PDB entry 8T03 | electron microscopy, 2.72 A resolution | chains A and C of the 6 polymer chains in the assembly

[Chain A]
Protein: Protein myomaker
Source organism: Mus musculus
Reference sequence: Q9D1N4 (MYMK_MOUSE); residues 1-221 here = UniProt positions 1-221
Amino-acid sequence (221 residues; row label = number of the first residue in the row):
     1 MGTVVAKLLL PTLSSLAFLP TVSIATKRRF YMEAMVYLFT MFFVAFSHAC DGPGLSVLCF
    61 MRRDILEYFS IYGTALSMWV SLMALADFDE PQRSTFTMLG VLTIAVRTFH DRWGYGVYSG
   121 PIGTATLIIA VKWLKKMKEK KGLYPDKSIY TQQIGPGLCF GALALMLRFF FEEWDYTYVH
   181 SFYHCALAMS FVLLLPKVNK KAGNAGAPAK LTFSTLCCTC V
Unresolved in the structure: 1-4, 204-221
Cystine bridges: Cys-50/Cys-59
Metal / ion sites: Zn2+: His-48, His-180, His-184
Residues lining bound ligands: Fab18G7 (LBN; 1-palmitoyl-2-oleoyl-sn-glycero-3-phosphocholine): Met-78, Ser-81, Leu-82, Trp-113, Gly-114, Tyr-115, Gly-116, Val-117, Tyr-118, Ser-119, Ile-122, Gly-123, Thr-126, Leu-158, Gly-161, Ala-162, Leu-165, Met-166, Phe-169, Ser-190, Phe-191, Leu-194
Curated features (UniProtKB/Swiss-Prot):
  - lipidation (S-palmitoyl cysteine): Cys-217, Cys-218

[Chain C]
Protein: 18G7 Fab heavy chain
Source organism: Mus musculus
Notes: antibody fragment or engineered binder
Amino-acid sequence (120 residues; numbered 1 to 120; the number before each row is that of its first residue):
     1 QVTLKESGPG ILQPSQTLSL TCSFSGFSLS TSGMGVSWIR KPSGKGLEWL AHIFWDDDKR
    61 YNPSLKSRLT ISKDTSSNQV FLMITSIDTA DTATYYCARR TWLLHAMDYW GQGTSVTVSS
Cystine bridges: Cys-22/Cys-97

[Chain A / chain C interface]
Pairs across the interface (15; chain A residue first):
  Met-137(A) with Trp-102(C), hydrophobic
  Lys-140(A) with Arg-100(C), hydrogen bond (backbone-side chain); His-105(C)
  Lys-141(A) with Phe-54(C); Trp-55(C); Asp-56(C), salt bridge; Asp-58(C), salt bridge; Arg-100(C), hydrogen bond (backbone-side chain); Trp-102(C)
  Gly-142(A) with Arg-100(C); Trp-102(C); His-105(C)
  Leu-143(A) with Trp-102(C), hydrogen bond (backbone-backbone); His-105(C), hydrogen bond (backbone-side chain)
  Lys-147(A) with Leu-103(C)
Also at the interface, not in a pair above, chain A (7 interface residues in all): Tyr-144
Also at the interface, not in a pair above, chain C (9 interface residues in all): Arg-60

[In short]
The interface between chain A and chain C involves 7 residues on one side and 9 on the other; the contacts
include 4 hydrogen bonds and 2 salt bridges. Polar contacts include Lys-141(A)/Asp-56(C), Lys-141(A)/Asp-58(C)
and Lys-140(A)/Arg-100(C). Bound to chain A: Fab18G7.
Chain A is Protein myomaker and chain C is 18G7 Fab heavy chain, both from Mus musculus; the structure,
Structure of mouse Myomaker bound to Fab18G7 in detergent, was determined by electron microscopy together with
8T04, 8T05, 8T06 and 8T07 from the same study.
